PDB entry 5YTE | X-ray diffraction, 2.21 A resolution | chains A and C of the 3 polymer chains in the assembly

== Chain A ==
Protein: DNA polymerase I, thermostable
Organism: Thermus aquaticus
Notes: EC 2.7.7.7
UniProtKB: P19821 (DPO1_THEAQ); residues 294-832 here = UniProt positions 294-832
Sequence (539 residues; each row starts with the number of its first residue):
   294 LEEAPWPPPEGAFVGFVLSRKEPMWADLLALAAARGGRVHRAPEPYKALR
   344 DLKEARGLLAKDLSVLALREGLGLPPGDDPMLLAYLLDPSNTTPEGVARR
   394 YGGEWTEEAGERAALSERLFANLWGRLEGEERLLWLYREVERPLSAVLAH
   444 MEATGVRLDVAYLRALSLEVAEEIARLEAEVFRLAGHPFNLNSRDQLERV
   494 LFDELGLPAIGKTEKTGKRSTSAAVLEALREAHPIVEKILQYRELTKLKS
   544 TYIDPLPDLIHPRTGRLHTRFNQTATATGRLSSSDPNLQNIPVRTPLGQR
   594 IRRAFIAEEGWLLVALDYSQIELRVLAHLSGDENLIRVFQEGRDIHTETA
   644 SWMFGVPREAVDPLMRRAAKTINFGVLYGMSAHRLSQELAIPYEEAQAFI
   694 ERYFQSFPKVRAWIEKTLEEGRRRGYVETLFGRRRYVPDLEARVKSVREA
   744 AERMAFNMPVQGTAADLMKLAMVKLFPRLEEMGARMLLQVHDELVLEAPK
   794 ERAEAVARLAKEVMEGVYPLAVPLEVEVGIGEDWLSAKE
Ion coordination: Mg2+ site 1: Asp610, Asp785 (together with 2'-deoxyadenosine 5'-triphosphate); Mg2+ site 2: Asp610, Tyr611, Asp785 (together with 2'-deoxyadenosine 5'-triphosphate)
Ligand contacts: 2'-deoxyadenosine 5'-triphosphate (DTP): Arg573, Asp610, Tyr611, Ser612, Gln613, Ile614, Glu615, His639, Arg659, Lys663, Thr664, Phe667, Tyr671, Asp785

== Chain C ==
Molecule: 16-nt DNA strand
Sequence (16 nucleotides; each row starts with the number of its first residue):
   201 AAATGGCGCCGTGGTC

== Interface between chain A and chain C ==
Pairs across the interface - 60 pairs, chain A then chain C:
  Asn483(A) - DT212(C)  hydrogen bond to the phosphate
  Asn485(A) - DG211(C)  phosphate contact
  Asn485(A) - DT212(C)  phosphate contact
  Ser486(A) - DT212(C)  hydrogen bond to the phosphate
  Ser486(A) - DG213(C)  hydrogen bond to the phosphate
  Asp488(A) - DG213(C)  sugar contact
  Gln489(A) - DG213(C)  hydrogen bond to the phosphate
  Ile503(A) - DA201(C)  base contact
  Gly504(A) - DA201(C)  sugar contact
  Lys505(A) - DA201(C)  sugar contact
  Ser513(A) - DA201(C)  hydrogen bond to the phosphate
  Ser515(A) - DA201(C)  phosphate contact
  Ala517(A) - DA201(C)  base contact
  Ala517(A) - DA202(C)  base contact
  Val518(A) - DA201(C)  base contact
  Ala521(A) - DA201(C)  base contact
  Ser543(A) - DC210(C)  sugar contact
  Ser543(A) - DG211(C)  phosphate contact
  Thr544(A) - DC210(C)  sugar contact
  Pro548(A) - DC210(C)  phosphate contact
  Ala568(A) - DG208(C)  phosphate contact
  Thr569(A) - DC207(C)  phosphate contact
  Ala570(A) - DG206(C)  phosphate contact
  Ala570(A) - DC207(C)  hydrogen bond to the phosphate
  Thr571(A) - DG206(C)  sugar contact
  Arg573(A) - DG205(C)  base contact
  Arg573(A) - DG206(C)  hydrogen bond to the base
  Ser575(A) - DC207(C)  phosphate contact
  Ser575(A) - DG208(C)  hydrogen bond to the phosphate
  Ser576(A) - DG208(C)  sugar contact
  Ser577(A) - DG208(C)  phosphate contact
  Ser577(A) - DC209(C)  phosphate contact
  Asp578(A) - DC209(C)  hydrogen bond to the phosphate
  Asn580(A) - DG208(C)  hydrogen bond to the sugar
  Asn580(A) - DC209(C)  phosphate contact
  Thr664(A) - DT204(C)  base contact
  Phe667(A) - DT204(C)  base contact
  Gly668(A) - DT204(C)  sugar contact
  Tyr671(A) - DT204(C)  base contact
  Gly672(A) - DA203(C)  sugar contact
  Gly672(A) - DT204(C)  sugar contact
  Met673(A) - DA203(C)  base contact
  Met673(A) - DT204(C)  hydrogen bond to the sugar
  Ser674(A) - DA203(C)  hydrogen bond to the phosphate
  His676(A) - DA201(C)  base contact
  His676(A) - DA202(C)  base contact
  Arg677(A) - DA202(C)  hydrogen bond to the base
  Arg677(A) - DT204(C)  salt bridge to the phosphate
  Gln680(A) - DA201(C)  hydrogen bond to the base
  Gln680(A) - DA202(C)  base contact
  Glu681(A) - DA202(C)  base contact
  Arg728(A) - DG206(C)  salt bridge to the phosphate
  Arg746(A) - DA203(C)  sugar contact
  Arg746(A) - DT204(C)  hydrogen bond to the phosphate
  Arg746(A) - DG205(C)  salt bridge to the phosphate
  Met747(A) - DG205(C)  phosphate contact
  Met747(A) - DG206(C)  phosphate contact
  Asn750(A) - DG205(C)  sugar contact
  Gln754(A) - DG205(C)  base contact
  Gln754(A) - DG206(C)  hydrogen bond to the sugar
Also at the interface, not in a pair above, chain A (49 interface residues in all): Glu507, Lys540, Asn565, Pro579, Asn583, Tyr686, His784

== Summary ==
49 residues of chain A face 13 of chain C across their interface; the contacts include 16 hydrogen bonds and 3
salt bridges. Among the polar pairs are Arg573(A)-DG206(C), Arg677(A)-DA202(C) and Gln680(A)-DA201(C). Chain A
binds 2'-deoxyadenosine 5'-triphosphate. Asp610(A) and Asp785(A) coordinate Mg2+ site 1.
Chain A is DNA polymerase I, thermostable (Thermus aquaticus) and chain C is a 16-nt DNA strand; the
structure, Large fragment of DNA Polymerase I from Thermus aquaticus in a closed ternary complex with with
..., was determined by X-ray diffraction together with 5YTC, 5YTD, 5YTF, 5YTG, 5YTH and 5Z3N from the same
study.
